7YOY - chains C and J of the 5 polymer chains in the assembly; structure by electron microscopy, 3.64 A resolution.

== Chain C ==
Molecule: Soluble gp42
Organism: Human gammaherpesvirus 4
Reference sequence: P0C6Z5 (GP42_EBVG); residue numbers follow UniProt; this construct covers 88-223
Amino-acid sequence (136 residues; numbered 88 to 223; the number before each row is that of its first residue):
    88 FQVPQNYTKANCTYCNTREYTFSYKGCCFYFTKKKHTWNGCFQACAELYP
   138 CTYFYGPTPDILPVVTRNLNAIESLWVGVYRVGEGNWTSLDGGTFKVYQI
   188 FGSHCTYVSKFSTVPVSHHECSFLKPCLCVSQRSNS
Disulfide bonds: Cys99-Cys138, Cys102-Cys115, Cys128-Cys214, Cys132-Cys216, Cys192-Cys208

== Chain J ==
Molecule: 3E8 light chain
Organism: Oryctolagus cuniculus
Amino-acid sequence (112 residues; numbered 1 to 111 plus 1 insertion-coded residue; the number before each row is that of its first residue):
     1 DLVMTQTPASVEAAVGGTVTIKCQASESIGNALAWYQQKPGQPPKLLIYD
    51 TSNLASGVSSRFRGSGSGTQFTLTISDLECADAATYYCQTYYYSG
   95Z V
    96 TTTYQAFGGGTEVDVK
Disulfide bonds: Cys23-Cys88

== Interface between chain C and chain J ==
Contacting residue pairs (14; chain C residue first):
  Tyr101(C) with Tyr93(J)
  Asn103(C) with Tyr92(J)
  Thr104(C) with Gly30(J), hydrogen bond (side chain-backbone)
  Arg105(C) with Ser28(J); Tyr92(J)
  Glu106(C) with Ser94(J); Thr96(J)
  Leu135(C) with Ser94(J); Gly95(J)
  Tyr136(C) with Tyr93(J); Ser94(J)
  Pro137(C) with Tyr93(J)
  Ser221(C) with Tyr49(J), hydrogen bond (backbone-side chain); Asn53(J), hydrogen bond
Also at the interface, not in a pair above, chain J (14 interface residues in all): Ile29, Asn31, Asp50, Tyr91, Val95Z
The authors on this interface:
  - epitope / paratope residues, chain C: Tyr101(C), Thr104(C), Arg105(C)

== In short ==
9 residues of chain C face 14 of chain J across their interface, with 3 hydrogen bonds. Polar pairs include
Thr104(C)-Gly30(J), Ser221(C)-Tyr49(J) and Ser221(C)-Asn53(J). The paper reports epitope/paratope residues
Tyr101(C), Thr104(C) and Arg105(C).
Here chain C is Soluble gp42 (Human gammaherpesvirus 4) and chain J is 3E8 light chain (Oryctolagus
cuniculus). Entry 7YOY (Cryo-EM structure of EBV gHgL-gp42 in complex with mAbs 3E8 and 5E3 (localized
refinement)) was determined by electron microscopy together with 7YP1 from the same study.
